7JQN - chains E and I; structure by X-ray diffraction, 1.50 A resolution.

Chain E:
Name: Kallikrein-4
Source organism: Homo sapiens
Notes: EC 3.4.21.-
Reference sequence: Q9Y5K2 (KLK4_HUMAN); the construct lacks a stretch of the UniProt sequence and is renumbered around it, so the offset changes along the chain: 16-38 = UniProt 31-53; 40-67 = UniProt 54-81; 69-74 = UniProt 82-87; 75-125 = UniProt 89-139; 6 more segments
Sequence (223 residues; row label = number of the first residue in the row; note: 10 numbers in that range are skipped by the numbering (no residue carries them; nothing is unmodelled there); a row labelled like 186A-186B holds insertion residues (186A, then the next letters in order)):
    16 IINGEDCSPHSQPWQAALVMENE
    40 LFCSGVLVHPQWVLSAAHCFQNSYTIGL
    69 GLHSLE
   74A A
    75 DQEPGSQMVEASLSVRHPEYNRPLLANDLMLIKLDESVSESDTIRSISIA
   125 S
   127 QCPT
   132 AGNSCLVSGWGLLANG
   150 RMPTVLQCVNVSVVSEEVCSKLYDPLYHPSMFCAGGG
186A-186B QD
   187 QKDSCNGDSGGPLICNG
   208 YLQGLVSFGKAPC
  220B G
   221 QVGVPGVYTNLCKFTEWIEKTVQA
Construct notes: variant Gln186A (His197 in Q9Y5K2)
Modified positions: Cys220 (S-hydroxycysteine; CSO)
Cystine bridges: Cys22-Cys157, Cys42-Cys58, Cys128-Cys232, Cys136-Cys201, Cys168-Cys182, Cys191-Cys220
Ion coordination: Cd2+: His25, Glu77 (shared with Ser25(I), His26(I), His28(I) of chain I)
Ligand contacts:
  - nonaethylene glycol (2PE), molecule 1: His25, Ser26, Pro28, Trp29, Arg119
  - nonaethylene glycol (2PE), molecule 2: Leu98, Pro174, Leu175
  - nonaethylene glycol (2PE), molecule 3: Val163, Val167, Gly184, Gly185, Gly223, Pro225
Curated features (UniProtKB/Swiss-Prot):
  - active site (Charge relay system): His57, Asp102, Ser195
  - binding site (Zn(2+)): His25, Glu77
  - glycosylation: Asn159 (N-linked (GlcNAc...) asparagine)

Chain I:
Name: Kunitz-type inihibitor
Source organism: Bauhinia bauhinioides
Reference sequence: Q6VEQ7 (Q6VEQ7_BAUBA); residues 1-165 here correspond to UniProt positions 19-183 (UniProt number = residue number + 18)
Sequence (166 residues; row label = number of the first residue in the row; numbering starts at 0):
     0 GSSVVVDTNGQPVSNGADAYYLVPVSHGHAGLALAKIGNEAEPRAVVLDP
    50 HHRPGLPVRFESPLMINIIKESYFLNIKFGPSSSDSGVWDVIQQDPIGLA
   100 VKVTDTKSLLGPFKVEKEGEGYKIVYYPERGQTGLDIGLVHRNDKYYLAV
   150 KDGEPCVFKIRKATDE
Construct notes: expression tag (0); engineered mutation Met64 (Arg82 in Q6VEQ7)
Ion coordination: Cd2+: Ser25, His26, His28 (shared with His25(E), Glu77(E) of chain E)
Ligand contacts: nonaethylene glycol (2PE): Ser107, Leu108, Leu109, Glu128, Arg129

Interface between chain E and chain I:
Contacting residue pairs - 45 pairs, chain E then chain I:
  Met35(E) - Val3(I)  hydrophobic
  Met35(E) - Ile67(I)  hydrophobic
  Leu40(E) - Asn66(I)
  Phe41(E) - Ile65(I)
  Phe41(E) - Asn66(I)  hydrogen bond (backbone-side chain)
  Phe41(E) - Ile67(I)  hydrophobic
  Cys42(E) - Ile65(I)  hydrophobic
  His57(E) - Leu63(I)
  His57(E) - Lys69(I)  hydrogen bond (backbone-side chain)
  His57(E) - Tyr72(I)  hydrogen bond (backbone-side chain)
  Phe59(E) - Ser1(I)
  Phe59(E) - Lys69(I)  hydrogen bond (backbone-side chain)
  Gln60(E) - Ser1(I)  hydrogen bond (side chain-backbone)
  Gln60(E) - Val3(I)
  Gln60(E) - Lys69(I)
  Asn61(E) - Ser1(I)
  Leu98(E) - Phe73(I)  hydrophobic
  Leu98(E) - Leu109(I)  hydrophobic
  Leu98(E) - Arg129(I)
  Leu99(E) - Leu63(I)  hydrophobic
  Tyr172(E) - Leu108(I)  hydrophobic
  Ser190(E) - Met64(I)
  Cys191(E) - Met64(I)  hydrophobic
  Asn192(E) - Asn14(I)  hydrogen bond
  Asn192(E) - Leu63(I)
  Asn192(E) - Met64(I)
  Asn192(E) - Ile65(I)
  Gly193(E) - Met64(I)  hydrogen bond (backbone-backbone)
  Gly193(E) - Ile65(I)
  Gly193(E) - Asn66(I)
  Asp194(E) - Met64(I)  hydrogen bond (backbone-backbone)
  Ser195(E) - Met64(I)  hydrogen bond (side chain-backbone)
  Ser195(E) - Ile65(I)  hydrogen bond (side chain-backbone)
  Val213(E) - Met64(I)  hydrophobic
  Ser214(E) - Leu63(I)
  Ser214(E) - Met64(I)  hydrogen bond (backbone-backbone)
  Phe215(E) - Pro62(I)
  Phe215(E) - Leu63(I)  hydrophobic
  Phe215(E) - Met64(I)  hydrophobic
  Phe215(E) - Leu108(I)  hydrophobic
  Gly216(E) - Pro62(I)  hydrogen bond (backbone-backbone)
  Gly216(E) - Met64(I)
  Gly216(E) - Leu108(I)
  Lys217(E) - Leu108(I)
  Cys220(E) - Met64(I)
Other interface residues (no listed pair), chain E (29 interface residues in all): Ala56, Cys58, Arg96, Asp102, Leu143, Leu175
Other interface residues (no listed pair), chain I (16 interface residues in all): Gln131

Overview:
29 residues of chain E and 16 residues of chain I are in contact, with 12 hydrogen bonds. Polar contacts
include Phe41(E)-Asn66(I), His57(E)-Lys69(I) and His57(E)-Tyr72(I). One nonaethylene glycol molecule is bound
between chain E and chain I. Chain E binds 3 copies of nonaethylene glycol.
Here chain E is Kallikrein-4 (Homo sapiens) and chain I is Kunitz-type inihibitor (Bauhinia bauhinioides).
Entry 7JQN (Crystal structure of the R64M mutant of Bauhinia Bauhinioides Kallikrein Inhibitor complexed with
Human Kallikrein 4) was determined by X-ray diffraction (same publication as 7JOD, 7JOE, 7JOS, 7JOW, 7JQK,
7JQO and 4 further entries).
